Entry 1E4N (X-ray diffraction, 2.10 A resolution); this record covers chains A and B.

== Chain A (and B) ==
Name: Beta-glucosidase
Source organism: Zea mays
Notes: EC 3.2.1.21; chain B of this document is another copy of the same molecule, construct and numbering; everything in this record applies to it too
Reference sequence: P49235 (BGLC_MAIZE); residues 1-512 here correspond to UniProt positions 55-566 (UniProt number = residue number + 54)
Chain sequence (512 residues; numbered 1 to 512; the number before each row is that of its first residue):
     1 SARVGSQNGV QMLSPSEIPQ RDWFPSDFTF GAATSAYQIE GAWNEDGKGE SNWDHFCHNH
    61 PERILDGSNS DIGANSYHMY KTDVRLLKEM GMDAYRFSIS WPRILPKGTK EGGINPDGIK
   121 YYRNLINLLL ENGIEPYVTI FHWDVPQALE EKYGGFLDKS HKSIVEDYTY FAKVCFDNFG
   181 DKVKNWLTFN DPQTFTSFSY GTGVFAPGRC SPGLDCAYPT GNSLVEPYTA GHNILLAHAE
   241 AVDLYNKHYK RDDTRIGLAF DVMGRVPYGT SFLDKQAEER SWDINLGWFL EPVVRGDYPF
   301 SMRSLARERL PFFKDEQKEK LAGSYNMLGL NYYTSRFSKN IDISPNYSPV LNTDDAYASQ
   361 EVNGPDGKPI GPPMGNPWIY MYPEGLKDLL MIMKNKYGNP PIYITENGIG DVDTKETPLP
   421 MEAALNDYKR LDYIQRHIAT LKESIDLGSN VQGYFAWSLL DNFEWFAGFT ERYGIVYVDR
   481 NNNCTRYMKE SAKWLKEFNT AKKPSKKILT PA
Disordered / not traced: 1-12, 502-512
Cystine bridges: Cys210-Cys216
Construct notes: engineered mutation Asp191 (Glu245 in P49235)
Residues lining bound ligands: HBO (2,4-dihydroxy-7-(methyloxy)-2H-1,4-benzoxazin-3(4h)-one): Asp191, Thr194, Phe198, Asp261, Trp378, Glu464, Phe466, Ala467, Glu471
Swiss-Prot annotation at these positions:
  - region (Dimerization): Ser271 to Arg307, Asn340 to Leu351, Lys396 to Asn399
  - active site: Glu406 (Nucleophile)
  - binding site (a beta-D-glucoside): Gln38, His142, Tyr333, Glu406, Trp457, Glu464, Trp465, Tyr473
What the authors report for this chain:
  - binding site for HBO: Phe198, Phe205, Trp378, Phe466, Ala467
  - catalytic residues: Glu406 (citing earlier work)
  - specificity-determining residues: Phe198, Phe205, Phe466, Ala467 (by similarity / conservation)

== Chain A / chain B interface ==
Pairs across the interface - 39 pairs, chain A then chain B:
  Phe272(A) - Glu291(B)
  Phe272(A) - Lys396(B)
  Phe272(A) - Tyr397(B)  hydrophobic
  Leu273(A) - Arg295(B)
  Gln276(A) - Lys396(B)
  Arg280(A) - Phe300(B)
  Glu291(A) - Phe272(B)
  Arg295(A) - Leu273(B)
  Arg295(A) - Asp342(B)  salt bridge
  Phe300(A) - Arg280(B)
  Phe300(A) - Leu305(B)  hydrophobic
  Phe300(A) - Ile341(B)
  Phe300(A) - Ile343(B)  hydrophobic
  Phe300(A) - Tyr357(B)  hydrophobic
  Arg303(A) - Ile343(B)
  Ser304(A) - Ser304(B)
  Ser304(A) - Leu305(B)
  Ser304(A) - Arg307(B)  hydrogen bond (backbone-side chain)
  Ser304(A) - Ile343(B)
  Leu305(A) - Phe300(B)  hydrophobic
  Leu305(A) - Ser304(B)
  Leu305(A) - Arg307(B)  hydrogen bond (backbone-side chain)
  Arg307(A) - Ser304(B)  hydrogen bond (side chain-backbone)
  Arg307(A) - Arg307(B)
  Phe312(A) - Ile343(B)
  Phe312(A) - Ser344(B)
  Phe312(A) - Pro345(B)
  Ile341(A) - Phe300(B)
  Asp342(A) - Arg295(B)  salt bridge
  Ile343(A) - Phe300(B)  hydrophobic
  Ile343(A) - Arg303(B)
  Ile343(A) - Ser304(B)
  Ile343(A) - Phe312(B)
  Ser344(A) - Phe312(B)
  Pro345(A) - Phe312(B)
  Tyr357(A) - Phe300(B)  hydrophobic
  Lys396(A) - Phe272(B)
  Lys396(A) - Gln276(B)
  Tyr397(A) - Phe272(B)  hydrophobic

== In short ==
The chain A/chain B interface involves 20 residues from each chain; the contacts include 3 hydrogen bonds and
2 salt bridges. Polar contacts include Arg295(A)-Asp342(B), Ser304(A)-Arg307(B) and Leu305(A)-Arg307(B). Bound
to chain A: compound HBO. The paper reports the catalytic residue Glu406(A); a binding site for HBO at
Phe198(A), Phe205(A) and Trp378(A) among others.
Chain A and chain B are both Beta-glucosidase (Zea mays); the structure, Crystal structure of the inactive
mutant Monocot (Maize ZMGlu1) beta-glucosidase ZMGluE191D in complex with the natural ..., was determined by
X-ray diffraction together with 1E4L, 1E55 and 1E56 from the same study.
